PDB entry 1UX1 | X-ray diffraction, 2.36 A resolution | chains A and C of the 4 polymer chains in the assembly

== Chain A (and C) ==
Molecule: Cytidine deaminase
Organism: Bacillus subtilis
Notes: EC 3.5.4.5; chain C of this document is another copy of the same molecule, construct and numbering; everything in this record applies to it too
UniProt: P19079 (CDD_BACSU); residues 1-136 here = UniProt positions 1-136
Chain sequence (136 residues; row label = number of the first residue in the row):
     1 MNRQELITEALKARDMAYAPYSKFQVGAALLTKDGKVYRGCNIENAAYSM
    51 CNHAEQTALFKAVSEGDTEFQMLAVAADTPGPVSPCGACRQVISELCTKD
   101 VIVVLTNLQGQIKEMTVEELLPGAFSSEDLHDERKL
Disordered / not traced: 132-136 (chain C: 131-136)
Differences from the reference sequence: engineered mutation His-53 (Cys in P19079), Gln-56 (Arg in P19079)
Curated features (UniProtKB/Swiss-Prot):
  - active site: Glu-55 (Proton donor)
  - binding site (substrate): Asn-42 to Glu-44
  - binding site (Zn(2+)): Cys-86, Cys-89
Metal / ion sites: Zn2+: His-53, Cys-86, Cys-89 (together with tetrahydrodeoxyuridine)
Ligand contacts:
  - tetrahydrodeoxyuridine (THU), molecule 1: Ser-22, Phe-24, Val-26, Asn-42, Glu-44, His-53, Ala-54, Glu-55, Ser-84, Pro-85, Cys-86, Cys-89
  - tetrahydrodeoxyuridine (THU), molecule 2: Ala-46, Ala-47, Tyr-48

== Chain A / chain C interface ==
Residue-residue contacts (17):
  Ser-22(A) / Tyr-48(C)
  Glu-44(A) / Tyr-48(C)
  Ala-47(A) / Cys-86(C)  hydrophobic
  Tyr-48(A) / Ser-22(C)
  Tyr-48(A) / Glu-44(C)
  Tyr-48(A) / Tyr-48(C)
  Tyr-48(A) / Cys-51(C)  hydrophobic
  Ser-49(A) / Ser-49(C)
  Ser-49(A) / Cys-51(C)
  Ser-49(A) / His-53(C)  hydrogen bond
  Met-50(A) / Cys-86(C)  hydrophobic
  Met-50(A) / Ala-88(C)  hydrophobic
  Cys-51(A) / Tyr-48(C)  hydrophobic
  Cys-51(A) / Ser-49(C)
  His-53(A) / Ser-49(C)  hydrogen bond
  Cys-86(A) / Ala-47(C)  hydrophobic
  Ala-88(A) / Met-50(C)  hydrophobic
Interface residues without a listed pair, chain A (11 interface residues in all): Tyr-21
Interface residues without a listed pair, chain C (11 interface residues in all): Tyr-21

== In short ==
The chain A/chain C interface involves 11 residues from each chain, with 2 hydrogen bonds. Its one
hydrogen-bonded contact is Ser-49(A)/His-53(C). Ligands of chain A: tetrahydrodeoxyuridine. From UniProt:
active-site residue Glu-55(A), 3 substrate-binding residues and Zn2+-binding residues Cys-86(A) and Cys-89(A)
on chain A.
Chain A and chain C are both Cytidine deaminase (Bacillus subtilis); the structure, Bacillus subtilis cytidine
deaminase with a Cys53His and an Arg56Gln substitution, was determined by X-ray diffraction together with 1UWZ
from the same study.
